8CRR - chains D and E of the 4 polymer chains in the assembly; structure by electron microscopy, 3.00 A resolution.

== Chain D ==
Protein: Glycophorin-A
Source organism: Homo sapiens
UniProt: P02724 (GLPA_HUMAN); residues 1-150 here = UniProt positions 1-150
Chain sequence (150 residues; each row starts with the number of its first residue):
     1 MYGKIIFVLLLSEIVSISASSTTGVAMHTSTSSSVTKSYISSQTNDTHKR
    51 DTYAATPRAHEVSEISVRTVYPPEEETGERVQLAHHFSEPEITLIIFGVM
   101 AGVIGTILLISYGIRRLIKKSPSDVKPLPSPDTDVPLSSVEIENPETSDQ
Unresolved in the structure: 1-77, 118-150
Swiss-Prot annotation at these positions:
  - modified residue: T133 (Phosphothreonine), S138 (Phosphoserine), S148 (Phosphoserine)
  - glycosylation: S21 (O-linked (GalNAc...) serine), T22 (O-linked (GalNAc...) threonine), T23 (O-linked (GalNAc...) threonine), T29 (O-linked (GalNAc...) threonine), S30 (O-linked (GalNAc...) serine), T31 (O-linked (GalNAc...) threonine), S32 (O-linked (GalNAc...) serine), T36 (O-linked (GalNAc...) threonine), S38 (O-linked (GalNAc...) serine), S41 (O-linked (GalNAc...) serine), T44 (O-linked (GalNAc...) threonine), N45 (N-linked (GlcNAc...) asparagine), T52 (O-linked (GalNAc...) threonine), T56 (O-linked (GalNAc...) threonine), S63 (O-linked (GalNAc...) serine), S66 (O-linked (GalNAc...) serine), T69 (O-linked (GalNAc...) threonine)
  - natural variant: E13 (E13A; E13G), T23 (T23N: In M(g) antigen), D46 (D46E: In Ny(a) antigen), T47 (T47K: In ENEH/Hut antigen; T47M: In ENEH/Vw antigen), R50 (R50W: In Or antigen), S66 (S66Y: In Vr antigen), P73 (P73S: In Os(a) antigen), E76 (E76K: In Ri(a) antigen), T77 (T77I: In Mt(a) antigen), G78 (G78R: In ERIK antigen), Q82 (Q82K: In ENAV/MARS antigen), A84 (A84P: In ENEP/HAG antigen)
  - mutagenesis: F87 (F87C: Diminishes dimerization), S88 (S88C: Diminishes dimerization), P90 (P90C: Diminishes dimerization), E91 (E91C: Diminishes dimerization), L94 (L94I: Diminishes dimerization), I95 (I95A: Diminishes dimerization), G98 (G98L: Diminishes dimerization), G102 (G102L: Abolishes dimerization)

== Chain E ==
Protein: Band 3 anion transport protein
Source organism: Homo sapiens
UniProt: P02730 (B3AT_HUMAN); residue numbers follow UniProt; this construct covers 1-911
Chain sequence (911 residues; row label = number of the first residue in the row):
     1 MEELQDDYEDMMEENLEQEEYEDPDIPESQMEEPAAHDTEATATDYHTTS
    51 HPGTHKVYVELQELVMDEKNQELRWMEAARWVQLEENLGENGAWGRPHLS
   101 HLTFWSLLELRRVFTKGTVLLDLQETSLAGVANQLLDRFIFEDQIRPQDR
   151 EELLRALLLKHSHAGELEALGGVKPAVLTRSGDPSQPLLPQHSSLETQLF
   201 CEQGDGGTEGHSPSGILEKIPPDSEATLVLVGRADFLEQPVLGFVRLQEA
   251 AELEAVELPVPIRFLFVLLGPEAPHIDYTQLGRAAATLMSERVFRIDAYM
   301 AQSRGELLHSLEGFLDCSLVLPPTDAPSEQALLSLVPVQRELLRRRYQSS
   351 PAKPDSSFYKGLDLNGGPDDPLQQTGQLFGGLVRDIRRRYPYYLSDITDA
   401 FSPQVLAAVIFIYFAALSPAITFGGLLGEKTRNQMGVSELLISTAVQGIL
   451 FALLGAQPLLVVGFSGPLLVFEEAFFSFCETNGLEYIVGRVWIGFWLILL
   501 VVLVVAFEGSFLVRFISRYTQEIFSFLISLIFIYETFSKLIKIFQDHPLQ
   551 KTYNYNVLMVPKPQGPLPNTALLSLVLMAGTFFFAMMLRKFKNSSYFPGK
   601 LRRVIGDFGVPISILIMVLVDFFIQDTYTQKLSVPDGFKVSNSSARGWVI
   651 HPLGLRSEFPIWMMFASALPALLVFILIFLESQITTLIVSKPERKMVKGS
   701 GFHLDLLLVVGMGGVAALFGMPWLSATTVRSVTHANALTVMGKASTPGAA
   751 AQIQEVKEQRISGLLVAVLVGLSILMEPILSRIPLAVLFGIFLYMGVTSL
   801 SGIQLFDRILLLFKPPKYHPDVPYVKRVKTWRMHLFTGIQIICLAVLWVV
   851 KSTPASLALPFVLILTVPLRRVLLPLIFRNVELQCLDADDAKATFDEEEG
   901 RDEYDEVAMPV
Unresolved in the structure: 1-370, 744-750, 895-911
Glycans and other covalent adducts: N-acetylglucosamine (NAG) linked to N642
Ligand contacts:
  - PIO ([(2R)-2-octanoyloxy-3-[oxidanyl-[(1R,2R,3S,4R,5R,6S)-2,3,6-tris(oxidanyl)-4,5-diphosphonooxy-cyclohexyl]oxy-phosphoryl]oxy-propyl] octanoate), molecule 1: F597, P598, G599, L601, R602, R603
  - PIO, molecule 2: L812, F813, K814, P815, P816, K817, Y818
Swiss-Prot annotation at these positions:
  - region: E13 to M31 (Microbial infection: Interaction with P.falciparum (isolate K1) FBPA), A176 to S185 (Interaction with ANK1)
  - site: K590 (Important for anion transport), E681 (Important for anion-proton cotransport)
  - modified residue: M1 (N-acetylmethionine), Y8 (Phosphotyrosine), Y21 (Phosphotyrosine), Y46 (Phosphotyrosine), S185 (Phosphoserine), S350 (Phosphoserine), Y359 (Phosphotyrosine), Y904 (Phosphotyrosine)
  - lipidation: C843 (S-palmitoyl cysteine)
  - glycosylation: N642 (N-linked (GlcNAc...) (complex) asparagine)
  - natural variant: E40 (E40K: Found in patients with hemolytic anemia; uncertain significance), K56 (K56E: In Di(a)/Memphis-II antigen), E90 (E90K: In SPH4), G130 (G130R: In SPH4), P147 (P147S: In SPH4), A285 (A285D: In SPH4), P327 (P327R: In SPH4), A400 to A408 (deletion: In SAO and DRTA4), E429 (E429D: In NFLD+ antigen), R432 (R432W: In ELO antigen), T444 (T444N: In DRTA4), G455 (G455E: In SPH4; G455R: In SPH4), 40 further natural variant entries in UniProt
  - mutagenesis: E85 (E85A/R: Impairs expression at the cell membrane), R283 (R283A/E/S: Impairs expression at the cell membrane), N642 (N642D: Loss of N-glycosylation site), E681 (E681Q: Impairs expression at the cell membrane)
What the authors report for this chain:
  - post-translational modification sites: Y8 (citing earlier work)

== Chain D / chain E interface ==
Pairs across the interface - 34 pairs, chain D then chain E:
  E79(D) with S643(E); R646(E); G647(E); R656(E)
  R80(D) with S644(E); R656(E)
  V81(D) with R656(E)
  Q82(D) with L655(E)
  L83(D) with L655(E), hydrogen bond (backbone-backbone); R656(E); E658(E)
  H85(D) with H651(E); L653(E); G654(E), hydrogen bond (side chain-backbone); E658(E), salt bridge
  F87(D) with H651(E), hydrogen bond (backbone-side chain)
  S88(D) with H651(E)
  E89(D) with H651(E), salt bridge
  I92(D) with H651(E); P652(E); L653(E), hydrophobic
  T93(D) with F495(E)
  I96(D) with W492(E), hydrophobic; F495(E), hydrophobic; P652(E), hydrophobic
  F97(D) with F495(E), hydrophobic
  M100(D) with F495(E); I498(E), hydrophobic
  I104(D) with L499(E), hydrophobic; V502(E), hydrophobic
  I107(D) with L503(E), hydrophobic
  L108(D) with L378(E), hydrophobic; A506(E), hydrophobic
  S111(D) with F507(E)
Interface residues without a listed pair, chain D (20 interface residues in all): G78, V103
Interface residues without a listed pair, chain E (24 interface residues in all): F379, V649, S657, L718

== In short ==
20 residues of chain D and 24 residues of chain E are in contact, with 3 hydrogen bonds and 2 salt bridges.
Polar contacts include H85(D)-E658(E), E89(D)-H651(E) and H85(D)-G654(E). Bound to chain E: compound PIO.
N-acetylglucosamine is covalently linked to N642(E). From the paper: a modification site at Y8(E).
Here chain D is Glycophorin-A and chain E is Band 3 anion transport protein, both from Homo sapiens. Entry
8CRR (Local refinement of Band 3-III transmembrane domains, class 1 of erythrocyte ankyrin-1 complex) was
determined by electron microscopy, deposited together with 7UZ3, 7UZQ, 7UZU, 7V07, 7V0K, 7V0M and 10 further
entries.
